Entry 1T03 (X-ray diffraction, 3.10 A resolution); this record covers chains B and H of the 6 polymer chains in the assembly.

[Chain B]
Protein: POL polyprotein
Source organism: Human immunodeficiency virus 1
Notes: EC 2.7.7.49; fragment: Reverse transcriptase, p51 subunit
UniProtKB: P03366 (POL_HV1B1); residues 1-429 here correspond to UniProt positions 168-596 (UniProt number = residue number + 167)
Amino-acid sequence (437 residues; each row starts with the number of its first residue):
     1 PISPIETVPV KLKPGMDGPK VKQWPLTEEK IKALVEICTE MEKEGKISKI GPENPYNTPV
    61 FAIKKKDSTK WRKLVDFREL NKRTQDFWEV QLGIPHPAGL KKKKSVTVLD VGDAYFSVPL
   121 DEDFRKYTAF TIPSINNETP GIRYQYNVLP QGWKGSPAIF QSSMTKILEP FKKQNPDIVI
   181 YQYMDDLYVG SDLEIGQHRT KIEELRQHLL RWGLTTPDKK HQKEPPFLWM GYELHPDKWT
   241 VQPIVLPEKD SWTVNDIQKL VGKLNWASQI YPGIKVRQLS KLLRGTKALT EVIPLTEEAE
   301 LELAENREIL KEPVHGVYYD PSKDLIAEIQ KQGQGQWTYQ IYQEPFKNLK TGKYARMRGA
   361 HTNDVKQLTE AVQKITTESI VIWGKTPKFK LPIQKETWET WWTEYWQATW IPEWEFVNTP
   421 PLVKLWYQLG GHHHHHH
Disordered / not traced: 430-437
Differences from the reference sequence: engineered mutation Ser-280 (Cys447 in P03366); cloning artifact (430-431); expression tag (432-437)

[Chain H]
Protein: monoclonal antibody heavy chain
Source organism: Mus musculus
Notes: fragment: Fab heavy chain domain; antibody fragment or engineered binder
Amino-acid sequence (225 residues; each row starts with the number of its first residue):
     1 QITLKESGPG IVQPSQPFRL TCTFSGFSLS TSGIGVTWIR QPSGKGLEWL ATIWWDDDNR
    61 YNPSLKSRLT VSKDTSNNQA FLNMMTVETA DTAIYYCAQS AITSVTDSAM DHWGQGTSVT
   121 VSSAKTTPPS VYPLAPGSAA QTNSMVTLGC LVKGYFPEPV TVTWNSGSLS SGVHTFPAVL
   181 QSDLYTLSSS VTVPSSTWPS ETVTCNVAHP ASSTKVDKKI VPADC
Disulfides: Cys-22/Cys-97, Cys-150/Cys-205

[Interface between chain B and chain H]
Pairs across the interface (18; chain B residue first):
  Arg-199(B) / Ser-32(H)
  Gln-222(B) / Arg-60(H)  hydrogen bond
  Lys-223(B) / Trp-54(H)
  Lys-223(B) / Trp-55(H)
  Lys-223(B) / Asp-56(H)  salt bridge
  Lys-223(B) / Asp-58(H)
  Lys-223(B) / Arg-60(H)
  Pro-225(B) / Val-105(H)
  Pro-226(B) / Val-105(H)
  Phe-227(B) / Ile-102(H)  hydrophobic
  Phe-227(B) / Ser-104(H)
  Phe-227(B) / Val-105(H)  hydrogen bond (backbone-backbone)
  Phe-227(B) / Ser-108(H)
  Trp-229(B) / Ser-32(H)
  Met-230(B) / Thr-103(H)
  Met-230(B) / Ser-104(H)
  Met-230(B) / Val-105(H)  hydrophobic
  Arg-358(B) / Thr-106(H)
Other interface residues (no listed pair), chain B (11 interface residues in all): His-221, Leu-228
Other interface residues (no listed pair), chain H (14 interface residues in all): Gly-33, Asp-107

[Summary]
Chain B and chain H form an interface of 11 and 14 residues respectively; the contacts include 2 hydrogen
bonds and 1 salt bridge. Polar pairs include Lys-223(B)/Asp-56(H), Gln-222(B)/Arg-60(H) and
Phe-227(B)/Val-105(H).
Here chain B is POL polyprotein (Human immunodeficiency virus 1) and chain H is monoclonal antibody heavy
chain (Mus musculus). Entry 1T03 (HIV-1 reverse transcriptase crosslinked to tenofovir terminated
template-primer (complex P)) was determined by X-ray diffraction.
